PDB entry 5WNU | X-ray diffraction, 3.40 A resolution | chains A and L of the 23 polymer chains in the assembly

== Chain A ==
Molecule: 16S Ribosomal RNA rRNA
Organism: Thermus thermophilus (strain HB8 / ATCC 27634 / DSM 579)
Sequence (1522 nucleotides; each row starts with the number of its first residue; note: 42 numbers in that range are skipped by the numbering (no residue carries them; nothing is unmodelled there); a row labelled like 190A-190L holds insertion residues (190A, then the next letters in order); numbering starts at 0):
     0 UUUGUUGGAGAGUUUGAUCCUGGCUCAGGGUGAACGCUGGCGGCGUGCCU
    50 AAGACAUGCAAGUCGUGCGGG
    73 CCGCGGGGUUUU
    88 ACUCCG
    95 UGGUC
   101 AGCGGCGGACGGGUGAGUAACGCGUGGGU
  129A G
   130 ACCUACCCGGAAGAGGGGGACAACCCGGGGAAACUCGGGCUAAUCCCCCA
   180 UGUGGACCCGC
190A-190L CCCUUGGGGUGU
   191 GUCCAAAGGGCUUU
   216 GCCCGCUUCCGGAUGGGCCCGCGUCCCAUCAGCUAGUUGGUGGGGUAAUG
   266 GCCCACCAAGGCGACGACGGGUAGCCGGUCUGAGAGGAUGGCCGGCCACA
   316 GGGGCACUGAGACACGGGCCCCACUCCUACGGGAGGCAGCAGUUAGGAAU
   366 CUUCCGCAAUGGGCGCAAGCCUGACGGAGCGACGCCGCUUGGAGGAAGAA
   416 GCCCUUCGGGGUGUAAACUCCUGAA
   442 CCCGGGACGAAACCCCCGACGA
   474 GGGGACUGACGGUACCGGG
   494 GUAAUAGCGCCGGCCAACUCCGUGCCAGCAGCCGCGGUAAUACGGAGGGC
   544 GCGAGCGUUACCCGGAUUCACUGGGCGUAAAGGGCGUGUAGGCGGCCUGG
   594 GGCGUCCCAUGUGAAAGACCACGGCUCAACCGUGGGGGAGCGUGGGAUAC
   644 GCUCAGGCUAGACGGUGGGAGAGGGUGGUGGAAUUCCCGGAGUAGCGGUG
   694 AAAUGCGCAGAUACCGGGAGGAACGCCGAUGGCGAAGGCAGCCACCUGGU
   744 CCACCCGUGACGCUGAGGCGCGAAAGCGUGGGGAGCAAACCGGAUUAGAU
   794 ACCCGGGUAGUCCACGCCCUAAACGAUGCGCGCUAGGUCUCUGGGUCU
   848 CCUGGGGGCCGAAGCUAACGCGUUAAGCGCGCCGCCUGGGGAGUACGGCC
   898 GCAAGGCUGAAACUCAAAGGAAUUGACGGGGGCCCGCACAAGCGGUGGAG
   948 CAUGUGGUUUAAUUCGAAGXAACGCGAAGAACCUUACCAGGCCUUGACAU
   998 GCUAGG
 1003A G
  1004 AACCCGGGUGAAAGCCUGGGGUGCCCC
1030A-1030D GCGA
  1031 GGGGAGCCCUAGCACAGGUGCUGCAUGGCCGUCGUCAGCUCGUGCCGUGA
  1081 GGUGUUGGGUUAAGUCCCGCAACGAGCGCAACCCCCGCCGUUAGUUGCCA
  1131 GCGGUUCGGCCGGGCACUCUAACGGGACUGCCCGCGAAA
  1171 GCGGGAGGAAGGAGGGGACGACGUCUGGUCAGCAUGGCCCUUACGGCCUG
  1221 GGCGACACACGUGCUACAAUGCCCACUACAAAGCGAUGCCACCCGGCAAC
  1271 GGGGAGCUAAUCGCAAAAAGGUGGGCCCAGUUCGGAUUGGGGUCUGCAAC
  1321 CCGACCCCAUGAAGCCGGAAUCGCUAGUAAUCGCGGAUCAG
 1361A C
  1362 CAUGCCGCGGUGAAUACGUUCCCGGGCCUUGUACACACXGCCXGUXACGC
  1412 CAUGGGAGCGGGCUCUACCCGAAGUCGCCGGG
  1446 AGCCUACGGG
  1459 CAGGCGCCGAGGGUAGGGCCCGUGACUGGGGCGAAGUCGUAACAAGGUAG
  1509 CUGUACCGGAAGGUGCGGCUGGAUCCACUCCUUUCU
Not modelled in the structure: 0-4, 1534-1538
Sequence notes: conflict C1534 (A132811 in 55771382), A1535 (C132812 in 55771382)
Modified / non-standard residues: PSU (pseudouridine-5'-monophosphate) at position 516, 7MG (7N-methyl-8-hydroguanosine-5'-monophosphate) at position 527, M2G (N2-dimethylguanosine-5'-monophosphate) at position 966, 5MC (5-methylcytidine-5'-monophosphate) at position 967, 2MG (2N-methylguanosine-5'-monophosphate) at position 1207, 5MC (5-methylcytidine-5'-monophosphate) at position 1400, 4OC (4n,o2'-methylcytidine-5'-monophosphate) at position 1402, 5MC (5-methylcytidine-5'-monophosphate) at position 1404, 5MC (5-methylcytidine-5'-monophosphate) at position 1407, UR3 (3-methyluridine-5'-monophoshate) at position 1498, MA6 (6N-dimethyladenosine-5'-monophoshate) at position 1518, MA6 (6N-dimethyladenosine-5'-monophoshate) at position 1519, PSU (pseudouridine-5'-monophosphate) at position 1540, PSU (pseudouridine-5'-monophosphate) at position 1541
Metal / ion sites: Mg2+ site 1: U5, G6 (shared with 1 residue of chain D); K+ site 1 near U14 (its only coordinating residue here); Mg2+ site 2 near G15 (its only coordinating residue here); Mg2+ site 3 near G21 (its only coordinating residue here); Mg2+ site 4 near G28 (its only coordinating residue here); Mg2+ site 5 near G38 (its only coordinating residue here); Mg2+ site 6 near A53 (its only coordinating residue here); Mg2+ site 7: G61, U62; Mg2+ site 8: G66, C381; Mg2+ site 9: G69, G70, U98; Mg2+ site 10: U83, C1543; Mg2+ site 11: G107, G324; 14 more K+ sites not listed; 73 more Mg2+ sites not listed
Ligand contacts: B6M ((1R,2S,3S,4R,6R)-4,6-diamino-2-{[3-O-(2,6-diamino-2,6-dideoxy-alpha-L-altropyranosyl)-beta-L-arabinofuranosyl]oxy}-3-hydroxycyclohexyl 2-amino-2-deoxy-alpha-D-allopyranoside): G1405, U1406, 5MC_1407, A1408, C1409, G1489, C1490, G1491, A1492, A1493, G1494, U1495
Reported in the primary citation:
  - conformationally variable residues: A1492
  - binding site for the 3-nt RNA strand: A1492

== Chain L ==
Name: 30S ribosomal protein S12
Organism: Thermus thermophilus (strain HB8 / ATCC 27634 / DSM 579)
Reference sequence: Q5SHN3 (RS12_THET8); residues 5-129 here correspond to UniProt positions 2-126 (UniProt number = residue number - 3)
Chain sequence (125 residues; numbered 5 to 129; the number before each row is that of its first residue):
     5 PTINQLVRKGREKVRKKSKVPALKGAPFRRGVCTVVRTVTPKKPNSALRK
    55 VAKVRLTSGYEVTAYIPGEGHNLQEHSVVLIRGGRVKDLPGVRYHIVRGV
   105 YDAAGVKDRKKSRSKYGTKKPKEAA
Modified / non-standard residues: Asp92 ((3S)-3-(methylsulfanyl)-L-aspartic acid; 0TD)
Curated features (UniProtKB/Swiss-Prot):
  - modified residue: Asp92 (3-methylthioaspartic acid)

== How chain A and chain L interact ==
Contacting residue pairs - 131 pairs, chain A then chain L:
  C23(A) - Lys23(L)  phosphate contact
  U24(A) - Lys23(L)  salt bridge to the phosphate
  A33(A) - Phe32(L)  base contact
  C34(A) - Phe32(L)  sugar contact
  C34(A) - Val101(L)  sugar contact
  G35(A) - Ser118(L)  hydrogen bond to the sugar
  G35(A) - Gly121(L)  sugar contact
  C36(A) - Arg117(L)  hydrogen bond to the sugar
  C36(A) - Ser118(L)  sugar contact
  C36(A) - Thr122(L)  sugar contact
  C36(A) - Lys123(L)  salt bridge to the phosphate
  C36(A) - Lys124(L)  hydrogen bond to the phosphate
  U37(A) - Lys123(L)  salt bridge to the phosphate
  U37(A) - Lys124(L)  hydrogen bond to the phosphate
  U49(A) - Lys28(L)  sugar contact
  C241(A) - Arg19(L)  sugar contact
  G302(A) - Lys17(L)  salt bridge to the phosphate
  A303(A) - Lys17(L)  salt bridge to the phosphate
  G362(A) - Lys28(L)  sugar contact
  G362(A) - Arg33(L)  phosphate contact
  G362(A) - Arg34(L)  salt bridge to the phosphate
  G362(A) - Thr61(L)  phosphate contact
  A363(A) - Lys28(L)  base contact
  A363(A) - Ala30(L)  base contact
  A363(A) - Pro31(L)  base contact
  A363(A) - Phe32(L)  base contact
  A363(A) - Arg33(L)  salt bridge to the phosphate
  A363(A) - Arg34(L)  salt bridge to the phosphate
  A363(A) - Thr61(L)  phosphate contact
  A363(A) - Leu84(L)  sugar contact
  A364(A) - Lys28(L)  base contact
  C501(A) - Arg117(L)  salt bridge to the phosphate
  C501(A) - Ser118(L)  hydrogen bond to the phosphate
  C501(A) - Lys124(L)  salt bridge to the phosphate
  G502(A) - Lys115(L)  phosphate contact
  G502(A) - Ser116(L)  phosphate contact
  G502(A) - Arg117(L)  hydrogen bond to the phosphate
  G502(A) - Ser118(L)  hydrogen bond to the phosphate
  G502(A) - Lys119(L)  hydrogen bond to the phosphate
  C503(A) - Ser116(L)  hydrogen bond to the phosphate
  C503(A) - Lys119(L)  salt bridge to the phosphate
  C518(A) - Pro48(L)  base contact
  C518(A) - Asn49(L)  base contact
  C518(A) - Ser50(L)  hydrogen bond to the base
  C519(A) - Ser50(L)  hydrogen bond to the phosphate
  A520(A) - Ala51(L)  phosphate contact
  A520(A) - Leu52(L)  hydrogen bond to the phosphate
  A520(A) - Lys54(L)  salt bridge to the phosphate
  A520(A) - Glu73(L)  hydrogen bond to the sugar
  G521(A) - Leu52(L)  phosphate contact
  G521(A) - Arg53(L)  hydrogen bond to the base
  G521(A) - Lys54(L)  salt bridge to the phosphate
  G521(A) - Gly72(L)  phosphate contact
  G521(A) - Glu73(L)  phosphate contact
  C522(A) - Asn49(L)  base contact
  C522(A) - Arg53(L)  base contact
  C522(A) - Tyr69(L)  hydrogen bond to the phosphate
  C522(A) - Pro71(L)  phosphate contact
  C522(A) - Gly72(L)  hydrogen bond to the phosphate
  C522(A) - Tyr120(L)  sugar contact
  A523(A) - Arg53(L)  base contact
  A523(A) - Val90(L)  base contact
  A523(A) - Lys91(L)  base contact
  A523(A) - Asp92(L)  base contact
  A523(A) - Tyr120(L)  phosphate contact
  C525(A) - Arg89(L)  salt bridge to the phosphate
  C526(A) - Lys91(L)  phosphate contact
  7MG_527(A) - Asn49(L)  hydrogen bond to the base
  7MG_527(A) - Asp92(L)  base contact
  C528(A) - Asn49(L)  hydrogen bond to the base
  G529(A) - Asn49(L)  base contact
  G529(A) - Ser50(L)  hydrogen bond to the base
  G537(A) - Glu73(L)  sugar contact
  G537(A) - Arg113(L)  salt bridge to the phosphate
  G538(A) - Arg113(L)  salt bridge to the phosphate
  G538(A) - Lys114(L)  hydrogen bond to the phosphate
  G538(A) - Lys115(L)  hydrogen bond to the phosphate
  A539(A) - Lys114(L)  phosphate contact
  A539(A) - Lys115(L)  phosphate contact
  G541(A) - Lys115(L)  base contact
  G550(A) - Lys119(L)  sugar contact
  U551(A) - Arg86(L)  sugar contact
  U552(A) - Pro31(L)  hydrogen bond to the sugar
  U552(A) - Arg86(L)  sugar contact
  U552(A) - Gly87(L)  phosphate contact
  A553(A) - Val24(L)  phosphate contact
  A553(A) - Gly29(L)  hydrogen bond to the sugar
  A553(A) - Pro31(L)  sugar contact
  A553(A) - Gly87(L)  phosphate contact
  A553(A) - Gly88(L)  phosphate contact
  C554(A) - Ser22(L)  hydrogen bond to the phosphate
  C555(A) - Lys20(L)  phosphate contact
  C556(A) - Lys20(L)  phosphate contact
  C562(A) - Arg15(L)  phosphate contact
  C562(A) - Glu16(L)  hydrogen bond to the base
  C562(A) - Lys17(L)  sugar contact
  C562(A) - Val18(L)  base contact
  A563(A) - Arg15(L)  hydrogen bond to the base
  C564(A) - Leu10(L)  phosphate contact
  C564(A) - Arg15(L)  salt bridge to the phosphate
  G567(A) - Pro5(L)  base contact
  G567(A) - Arg15(L)  hydrogen bond to the base
  G568(A) - Pro5(L)  base contact
  G585(A) - Asn8(L)  hydrogen bond to the sugar
  C880(A) - Thr6(L)  hydrogen bond to the phosphate
  C880(A) - Asn8(L)  hydrogen bond to the phosphate
  C880(A) - Gln9(L)  base contact
  C880(A) - Arg12(L)  salt bridge to the phosphate
  G881(A) - Gln9(L)  phosphate contact
  G881(A) - Arg12(L)  salt bridge to the phosphate
  C882(A) - Pro5(L)  base contact
  C882(A) - Gln9(L)  base contact
  U884(A) - Arg15(L)  base contact
  A909(A) - Lys21(L)  salt bridge to the phosphate
  C910(A) - Pro25(L)  phosphate contact
  C910(A) - Arg97(L)  salt bridge to the phosphate
  U911(A) - Gly95(L)  phosphate contact
  U911(A) - Arg97(L)  salt bridge to the phosphate
  C912(A) - Lys46(L)  hydrogen bond to the phosphate
  C912(A) - Arg89(L)  salt bridge to the phosphate
  C912(A) - Pro94(L)  phosphate contact
  A913(A) - Lys46(L)  salt bridge to the phosphate
  A913(A) - Lys91(L)  salt bridge to the phosphate
  C1411(A) - Lys57(L)  hydrogen bond to the phosphate
  C1412(A) - Lys57(L)  salt bridge to the phosphate
  C1490(A) - Pro94(L)  sugar contact
  G1491(A) - Thr44(L)  sugar contact
  G1491(A) - Pro45(L)  phosphate contact
  A1492(A) - Lys46(L)  phosphate contact
  A1492(A) - Lys47(L)  hydrogen bond to the phosphate
  A1492(A) - Ser50(L)  hydrogen bond to the base
Other interface residues (no listed pair), chain A (67 interface residues in all): G500, C504, G524, C536, G540, C879, C883, A1413
Other interface residues (no listed pair), chain L (72 interface residues in all): Ile7, Lys13, Arg41, Glu65, Gly103, Tyr105, Asp112

== Summary ==
67 residues of chain A and 72 residues of chain L are in contact, with 34 hydrogen bonds and 26 salt bridges.
Polar pairs include C518(A)-Ser50(L), G521(A)-Arg53(L) and 7MG_527(A)-Asn49(L). Bound to chain A: compound
B6M. From the paper: a binding site for the 3-nt RNA strand at A1492(A); conformational variability at
A1492(A).
Here chain A is 16S Ribosomal RNA rRNA and chain L is 30S ribosomal protein S12, both from Thermus
thermophilus (strain HB8 / ATCC 27634 / DSM 579). Entry 5WNU (Crystal Structure of 30S ribosomal subunit from
Thermus thermophilus) was determined by X-ray diffraction together with 5WNP, 5WNQ, 5WNR, 5WNS, 5WNT and 5WNV
from the same study.
